PDB entry 7TD1 | electron microscopy, 3.08 A resolution | chains R and A of the 4 polymer chains in the assembly

== Chain R ==
Protein: Lysophosphatidic acid receptor 1
From: Homo sapiens
UniProt: Q92633 (LPAR1_HUMAN); residue numbers follow UniProt; this construct covers 2-340
Amino-acid sequence (350 residues; each row starts with the number of its first residue; numbers below 1 keep their minus sign (Asp-9 is residue -9)):
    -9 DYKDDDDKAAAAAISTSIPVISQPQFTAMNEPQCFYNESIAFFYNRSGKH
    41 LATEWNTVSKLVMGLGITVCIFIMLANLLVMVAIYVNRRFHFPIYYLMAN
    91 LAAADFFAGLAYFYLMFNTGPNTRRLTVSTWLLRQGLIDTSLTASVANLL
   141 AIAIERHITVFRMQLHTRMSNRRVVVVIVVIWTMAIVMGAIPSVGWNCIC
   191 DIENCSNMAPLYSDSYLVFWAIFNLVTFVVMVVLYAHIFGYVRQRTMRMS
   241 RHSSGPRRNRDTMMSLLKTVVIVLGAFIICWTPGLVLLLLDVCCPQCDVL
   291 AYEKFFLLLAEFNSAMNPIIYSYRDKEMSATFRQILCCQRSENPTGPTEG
Not modelled in the structure: -9 to 22, 242-249, 324-340
Disulfides: Cys24-Cys190, Cys188-Cys195, Cys284-Cys287
Construct notes: expression tag (-9 to 1)
Small-molecule neighbours: 18:1 lpa (NKP; (2R)-2-hydroxy-3-(phosphonooxy)propyl (9E)-octadec-9-enoate): Tyr34, Lys39, Asn108, Thr109, Gly110, Thr113, Arg124, Gln125, Ile128, Asp129, Leu132, Met198, Ala199, Tyr206, Leu207, Trp210, Trp271, Gly274, Leu277, Leu278, Glu293, Lys294, Phe296, Leu297, Ala300
UniProt features mapped onto this chain:
  - binding site (a 1-acyl-sn-glycero-3-phosphate): Lys39, Arg124 to Asp129, Trp210
  - glycosylation (N-linked (GlcNAc...) asparagine): Asn27, Asn35
  - mutagenesis: Tyr85 (Y85A: Impairs localization at the cell membrane), Leu87 (L87A: Impairs localization at the cell membrane), Ile325 to Leu326 (Impairs localization at the cell membrane)

== Chain A ==
Protein: Guanine nucleotide-binding protein G(i) subunit alpha-1
From: Rattus norvegicus
UniProt: B2RSH2 (GNAI1_MOUSE); residues 1-354 here = UniProt positions 1-354
Amino-acid sequence (379 residues; row label = number of the first residue in the row; numbers below 1 keep their minus sign (Met-24 is residue -24)):
   -24 MGSSHHHHHHSSGLEVLFQGPHMASMGCTLSAEDKAAVERSKMIDRNLRE
    26 DGEKAAREVKLLLLGAGESGKSTIVKQMKIIHEAGYSEEECKQYKAVVYS
    76 NTIQSIIAIIRAMGRLKIDFGDSARADDARQLFVLAGAAEEGFMTAELAG
   126 VIKRLWKDSGVQACFNRSREYQLNDSAAYYLNDLDRIAQPNYIPTQQDVL
   176 RTRVKTTGIVETHFTFKDLHFKMFDVGAQRSERKKWIHCFEGVTAIIFCV
   226 ALSDYDLVLAEDEEMNRMHESMKLFDSICNNKWFTDTSIILFLNKKDLFE
   276 EKIKKSPLTICYPEYAGSNTYEEAAAYIQCQFEDLNKRKDTKEIYTHFTC
   326 ATDTKNVQFVFDAVTDVIIKNNLKDCGLF
Not modelled in the structure: -24 to 5, 55-181, 235-238
Construct notes: initiating methionine (-24); expression tag (-23 to 0); engineered mutation Ala203 (Gly in B2RSH2)
UniProt features mapped onto this chain:
  - region: Lys35 to Thr48 (G1 motif), Asp173 to Thr181 (G2 motif), Phe196 to Gly202, Gln204, Arg205 (G3 motif), Ile265 to Asp272 (G4 motif), Thr324 to Thr329 (G5 motif)
  - binding site (GTP): Glu43 to Thr48, Asp150, Ser151, Leu175 to Arg178, Asp200 to Gly202, Gln204, Asn269 to Asp272, Ala326
  - binding site (Mg(2+)): Ser47, Thr181
  - lipidation: Gly2 (N-myristoyl glycine), Cys3 (S-palmitoyl cysteine)

== How chain R and chain A interact ==
Contacting residue pairs (25):
  Ile84(R) with Asp350(A)
  Arg146(R) with Cys351(A); Gly352(A)
  Thr149(R) with Asn347(A), hydrogen bond (backbone-side chain)
  Val150(R) with Asn347(A); Leu348(A), hydrophobic; Leu353(A), hydrophobic
  Arg152(R) with Asn347(A)
  Gln154(R) with Arg32(A)
  Leu155(R) with Ala31(A); Glu33(A); Val34(A)
  His156(R) with Ala31(A)
  Arg235(R) with Phe336(A); Thr340(A); Ile344(A)
  Thr236(R) with Asp341(A)
  Arg238(R) with Asp337(A), salt bridge
  Met239(R) with Tyr320(A), hydrophobic; Phe334(A), hydrophobic; Asp337(A)
  Thr252(R) with Lys345(A)
  Leu256(R) with Leu353(A), hydrophobic
  Arg314(R) with Gly352(A); Leu353(A)
Also at the interface, not in a pair above, chain R (22 interface residues in all): Thr157, Tyr225, Ile228, Tyr231, Val232, Thr259, Asp315
Also at the interface, not in a pair above, chain A (23 interface residues in all): Leu194, Thr219, Ala338, Ile343, Phe354
From the paper, about this interface:
  - interface residues, chain R: Leu155(R)
  - interface residues, chain A: Phe354(A)

== Summary ==
22 residues of chain R and 23 residues of chain A are in contact; the contacts include 1 hydrogen bond and 1
salt bridge. Among the polar pairs are Arg238(R)-Asp337(A) and Thr149(R)-Asn347(A). Ligands of chain R: 18:1
lpa. The paper reports interface residues Leu155(R) and Phe354(A).
Here chain R is Lysophosphatidic acid receptor 1 (Homo sapiens) and chain A is Guanine nucleotide-binding
protein G(i) subunit alpha-1 (Rattus norvegicus). Entry 7TD1 (Lysophosphatidic acid receptor 1-Gi complex
bound to LPA, state a) was determined by electron microscopy, deposited together with 7TD0, 7TD2, 7TD3 and
7TD4.
